Entry 5MM2 (electron microscopy, 2.70 A resolution); this record covers chains A and C of the 3 polymer chains in the assembly.

Chain A:
Protein: capsid protein VP4C
Organism: Nora virus
Reference sequence: Q27YG7 (CAPS4_NORAV); residues 1-416 here correspond to UniProt positions 516-931 (UniProt number = residue number + 515)
Chain sequence (416 residues; numbered 1 to 416; the number before each row is that of its first residue):
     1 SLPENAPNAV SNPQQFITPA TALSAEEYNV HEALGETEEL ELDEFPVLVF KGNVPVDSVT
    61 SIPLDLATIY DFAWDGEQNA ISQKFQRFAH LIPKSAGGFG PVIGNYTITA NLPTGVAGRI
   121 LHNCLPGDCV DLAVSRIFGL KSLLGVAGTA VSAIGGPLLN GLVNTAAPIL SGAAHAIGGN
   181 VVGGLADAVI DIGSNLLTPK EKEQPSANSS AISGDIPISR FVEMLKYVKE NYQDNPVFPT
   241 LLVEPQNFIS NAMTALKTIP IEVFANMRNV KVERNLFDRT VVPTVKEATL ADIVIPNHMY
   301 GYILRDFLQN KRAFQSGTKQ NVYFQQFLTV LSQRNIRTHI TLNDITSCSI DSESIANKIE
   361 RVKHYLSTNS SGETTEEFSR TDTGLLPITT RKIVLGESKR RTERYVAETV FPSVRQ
Not modelled in the structure: 365-416
Differences from the reference sequence: conflict Ile388 (Thr903 in Q27YG7)

Chain C:
Protein: Capsid protein VP4A
Organism: Nora virus
Reference sequence: D2WFA0 (D2WFA0_NORAV); residues 1-264 here = UniProt positions 1-264
Chain sequence (264 residues; numbered 1 to 264; the number before each row is that of its first residue):
     1 MQNPTQTMHI YDMPLRVIAG LSTLAKTTEE DDNTSTGIVV SEVGEPQVVN HPAWIDPFVA
    61 YQLRAPRKNI TPDFIFGRAD IGNAFSAFLP RRFSAPAVGT RLVVDPVFTY QQRTVLGLYN
   121 YFHADFYYIV HVPAPLGTGI YLKIYAPEFD TTTVTRGIRF KPSASPTIAL SVPWSNDLST
   181 VETSVGRVGQ SGGSIVIETI EDNSNETVNT PLSITVWCCM ANIKATGYRH ADTSAYNEKG
   241 MNFIPVPVPK PPVPPTKPIT GEEQ
Not modelled in the structure: 250-264

Interface between chain A and chain C:
Residue-residue contacts (42):
  Tyr28(A) - Pro72(C)
  Tyr28(A) - Phe74(C)
  His31(A) - Arg67(C)
  Leu34(A) - Arg67(C)
  Ala89(A) - Glu148(C)
  Ala89(A) - Phe149(C)  hydrophobic
  His90(A) - Glu148(C)  salt bridge
  His90(A) - Ser175(C)
  Val222(A) - Asp177(C)
  Glu223(A) - Asn176(C)
  Glu223(A) - Asp177(C)  hydrogen bond (backbone-backbone)
  Glu223(A) - Ser179(C)  hydrogen bond
  Met224(A) - Asn176(C)
  Met224(A) - Asp177(C)
  Lys226(A) - Glu148(C)  salt bridge
  Lys226(A) - Phe149(C)
  Lys226(A) - Asp177(C)
  Lys226(A) - Gly189(C)
  Tyr227(A) - Phe149(C)
  Val228(A) - Val188(C)
  Glu230(A) - Val188(C)
  Asn231(A) - Arg187(C)
  Asn231(A) - Val188(C)
  Glu273(A) - Arg67(C)  salt bridge
  Arg274(A) - Leu63(C)  hydrogen bond (side chain-backbone)
  Arg274(A) - Arg64(C)
  Arg274(A) - Glu148(C)
  Arg274(A) - Thr155(C)
  Leu276(A) - Glu148(C)
  Leu276(A) - Phe149(C)  hydrophobic
  Leu276(A) - Thr153(C)
  Leu276(A) - Thr155(C)
  Phe277(A) - Thr153(C)
  Phe277(A) - Val154(C)  hydrogen bond (backbone-backbone)
  Asp278(A) - Thr152(C)  hydrogen bond (backbone-side chain)
  Asp278(A) - Val154(C)
  Arg279(A) - Phe149(C)
  Arg279(A) - Thr152(C)
  Arg279(A) - Thr153(C)
  Thr280(A) - Asp150(C)  hydrogen bond (backbone-side chain)
  Thr280(A) - Thr152(C)  hydrogen bond
  Val281(A) - Asp150(C)  hydrogen bond (backbone-side chain)
Other interface residues (no listed pair), chain A (25 interface residues in all): Asn29, Val30, Phe221, Asn275
Other interface residues (no listed pair), chain C (27 interface residues in all): Lys68, Asn69, Ile70, Thr71, Arg156, Leu178, Gln190, Ser191

In short:
25 residues of chain A face 27 of chain C across their interface, with 8 hydrogen bonds and 3 salt bridges.
Among the polar pairs are His90(A)-Glu148(C), Lys226(A)-Glu148(C) and Glu273(A)-Arg67(C).
Chain A is capsid protein VP4C and chain C is Capsid protein VP4A, both from Nora virus; the structure, nora
virus structure, was determined by electron microscopy.
